8A7E - chains P and A of the 4 polymer chains in the assembly; structure by electron microscopy, 5.02 A resolution (low resolution: residue-level contacts below are approximate; hydrogen-bond / salt-bridge calls are withheld).

Chain P (and A):
Name: Stanniocalcin-2
Organism: Homo sapiens
Notes: chain A of this document is another copy of the same molecule, construct and numbering; everything in this record applies to it too
UniProt: O76061 (STC2_HUMAN); residues 44-211 here = UniProt positions 44-211
Sequence (168 residues; each row starts with the number of its first residue):
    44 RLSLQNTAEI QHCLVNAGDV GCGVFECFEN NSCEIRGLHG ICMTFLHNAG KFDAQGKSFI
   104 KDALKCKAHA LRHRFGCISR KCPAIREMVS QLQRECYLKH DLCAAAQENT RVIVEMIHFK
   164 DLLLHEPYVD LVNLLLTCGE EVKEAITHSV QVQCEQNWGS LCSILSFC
Cystine bridges: Cys56-Cys70, Cys65-Cys85, Cys76-Cys125, Cys109-Cys139, Cys146-Cys181, Cys197-Cys205
Swiss-Prot annotation at these positions:
  - glycosylation: Asn73 (N-linked (GlcNAc...) asparagine)
Reported in the primary citation:
  - mutagenesis - C120A: abolished binding to Pappalysin-1

How chain P and chain A interact:
Residue-residue contacts - 14 pairs, chain P then chain A:
  Val172(P) with Leu204(A)
  Asn176(P) with Ser203(A); Ile207(A)
  Leu179(P) with Ile207(A)
  Gln194(P) with Phe210(A)
  Trp201(P) with Leu166(A)
  Ser203(P) with Asn176(A)
  Leu204(P) with Val172(A)
  Ile207(P) with Asn176(A); Leu179(A)
  Ser209(P) with Phe210(A)
  Phe210(P) with Thr190(A)
  Cys211(P) with Phe210(A); Cys211(A), disulfide
Also at the interface, not in a pair above, chain P (14 interface residues in all): Leu166, Thr190, Leu208
Also at the interface, not in a pair above, chain A (13 interface residues in all): Glu169, Trp201, Ser209
Cross-chain cystine bridges: Cys211(P)-Cys211(A)

Overview:
Chain P and chain A form an interface of 14 and 13 residues respectively; the contacts include 1 disulfide
bond. The paper reports that C120A of chain P abolishes binding to Pappalysin-1.
Both chains are Stanniocalcin-2 (Homo sapiens). Entry 8A7E (PAPP-A dimer in complex with its inhibitor STC2)
was determined by electron microscopy, deposited together with 8A7D.
